PDB entry 4GTZ | X-ray diffraction, 3.19 A resolution | chain A

Chain A:
Molecule: Ectonucleotide pyrophosphatase/phosphodiesterase family member 2, Alkaline phosphodiesterase I
Source organism: Mus musculus
Notes: EC 3.1.4.39
Reference sequence: chimeric construct of Q9R1E6, G3X9S2: residues 51-59 from Q9R1E6 (ENPP2_MOUSE) positions 51-59 (same numbers); residues 92-905 from G3X9S2 positions 92-905 (same numbers)
Amino-acid sequence (823 residues; numbered 51 to 905; 32 numbers in that range are skipped by the numbering (no residue carries them; nothing is unmodelled there); the number before each row is that of its first residue):
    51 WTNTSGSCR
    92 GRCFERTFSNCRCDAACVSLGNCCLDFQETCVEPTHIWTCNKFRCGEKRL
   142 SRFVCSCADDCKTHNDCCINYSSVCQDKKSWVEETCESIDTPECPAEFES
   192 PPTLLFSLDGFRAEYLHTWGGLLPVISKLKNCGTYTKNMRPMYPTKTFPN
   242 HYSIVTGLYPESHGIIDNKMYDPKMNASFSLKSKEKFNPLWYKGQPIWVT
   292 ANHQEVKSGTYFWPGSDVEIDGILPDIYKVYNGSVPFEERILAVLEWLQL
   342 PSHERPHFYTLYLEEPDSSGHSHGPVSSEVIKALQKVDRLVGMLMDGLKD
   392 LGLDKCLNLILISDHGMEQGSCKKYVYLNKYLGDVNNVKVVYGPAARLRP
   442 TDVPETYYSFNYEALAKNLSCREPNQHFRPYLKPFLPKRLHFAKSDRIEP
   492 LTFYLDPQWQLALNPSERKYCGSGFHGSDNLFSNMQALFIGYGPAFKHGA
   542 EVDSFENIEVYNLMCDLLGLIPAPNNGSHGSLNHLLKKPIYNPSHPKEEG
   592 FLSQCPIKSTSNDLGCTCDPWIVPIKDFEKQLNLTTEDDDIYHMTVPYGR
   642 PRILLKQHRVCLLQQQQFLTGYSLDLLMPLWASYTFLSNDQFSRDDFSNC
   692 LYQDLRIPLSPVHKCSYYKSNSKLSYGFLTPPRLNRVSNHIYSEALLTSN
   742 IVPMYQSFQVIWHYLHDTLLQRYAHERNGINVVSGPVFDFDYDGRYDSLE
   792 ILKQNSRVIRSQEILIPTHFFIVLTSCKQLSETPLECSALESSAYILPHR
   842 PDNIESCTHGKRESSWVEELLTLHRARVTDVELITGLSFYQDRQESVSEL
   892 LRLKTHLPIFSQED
Disordered / not traced: 51-59, 92-169, 612-627, 682-688, 727-730, 903-905
Sequence notes: engineered mutation Arg-59 (Lys in Q9R1E6)
Swiss-Prot annotation at these positions:
  - glycosylation: Asn-53 (N-linked (GlcNAc...) asparagine)
Cystine bridges: Cys-177/Cys-223, Cys-185/Cys-397, Cys-413/Cys-512, Cys-462/Cys-848, Cys-596/Cys-652, Cys-607/Cys-706, Cys-609/Cys-691, Cys-818/Cys-828
Glycans and other covalent adducts: N-acetylglucosamine (NAG) linked to Asn-267, Asn-323, Asn-567
Metal / ion sites: Zn2+ site 1: Asp-200, Thr-238, Asp-405, His-406 (together with cytidine-5'-monophosphate); Zn2+ site 2: Asp-358, His-362, His-517 (together with cytidine-5'-monophosphate); Ca2+: Asp-780, Asp-782, Asp-784, Arg-786, Asp-788
Small-molecule neighbours: cytidine-5'-monophosphate (C5P): Asp-200, Lys-237, Thr-238, Phe-239, Asn-259, Leu-272, Lys-277, Phe-303, Trp-304, Pro-305, Asp-308, Tyr-322, Tyr-353, Glu-355, Asp-358, His-362, Asp-405, His-406, His-517
From the paper describing this entry:
  - binding site for cytidine-5'-monophosphate: Phe-239, Tyr-322
  - mutagenesis - F239A, D308A, Y322A: decreased catalytic activity on ATP
  - mutagenesis - F239A, Y322A: decreased catalytic activity on pNP-TMP
  - mutagenesis - H242L: decreased catalytic activity

In short:
Chain A binds cytidine-5'-monophosphate. N-acetylglucosamine is covalently linked to Asn-267, Asn-323 and
Asn-567. Asp-200, Thr-238, Asp-405 and His-406 coordinate Zn2+ site 1. Asp-358, His-362 and His-517 coordinate
Zn2+ site 2. The paper reports a binding site for cytidine-5'-monophosphate at Phe-239 and Tyr-322; F239A,
D308A and Y322A reduce catalytic activity on ATP.
Chain A is Ectonucleotide pyrophosphatase/phosphodiesterase family member 2, Alkaline phosphodiesterase I (Mus
musculus); the structure, Crystal structure of mouse Enpp1 in complex with CMP, was determined by X-ray
diffraction (same publication as 4GTW, 4GTX and 4GTY).
